9CUL - chains M and K of the 26 polymer chains in the assembly; structure by electron microscopy, 3.60 A resolution.

[Chain M (and K)]
Protein: Major capsid protein
Source organism: Pectobacterium phage phiTE
Notes: chain K of this document is another copy of the same molecule, construct and numbering; everything in this record applies to it too
UniProt: K9L3X8 (K9L3X8_9CAUD); residue numbers follow UniProt; this construct covers 1-332
Chain sequence (332 residues; each row starts with the number of its first residue):
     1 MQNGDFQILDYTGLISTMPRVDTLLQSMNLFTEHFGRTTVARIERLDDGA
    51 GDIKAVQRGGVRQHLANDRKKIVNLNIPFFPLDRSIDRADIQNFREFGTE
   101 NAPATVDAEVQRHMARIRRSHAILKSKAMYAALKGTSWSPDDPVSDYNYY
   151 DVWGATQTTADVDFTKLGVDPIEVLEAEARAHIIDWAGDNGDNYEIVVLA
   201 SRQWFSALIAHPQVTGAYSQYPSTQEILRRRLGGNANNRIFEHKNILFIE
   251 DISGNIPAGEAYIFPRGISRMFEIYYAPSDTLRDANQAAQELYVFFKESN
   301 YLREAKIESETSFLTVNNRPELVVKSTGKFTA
Disordered / not traced: 1, 233-234, 331-332 (chain K: 331-332)

[How chain M and chain K interact]
Residue-residue contacts - 25 pairs, chain M then chain K:
  Arg37(M) with Pro103(K)
  Thr38(M) with Asn93(K)
  Thr39(M) with Gln92(K); Asn93(K), hydrogen bond
  Arg42(M) with Gln2(K)
  Asp280(M) with Arg88(K); Arg303(K), hydrogen bond (backbone-side chain)
  Thr281(M) with Leu302(K); Arg303(K), hydrogen bond
  Leu282(M) with Asp87(K); Arg88(K); Ile91(K); Leu302(K), hydrogen bond (backbone-backbone); Glu304(K); Ala305(K), hydrophobic
  Arg283(M) with Leu302(K)
  Ala285(M) with Ile91(K); Gln92(K), hydrogen bond (backbone-side chain)
  Asn286(M) with Ile91(K), hydrogen bond (side chain-backbone); Gln92(K), hydrogen bond (side chain-backbone); Asn93(K); Pro103(K)
  Lys297(M) with Tyr301(K)
  Glu308(M) with Arg303(K), salt bridge
  Glu310(M) with Arg303(K), salt bridge
Also at the interface, not in a pair above, chain M (16 interface residues in all): Ile72, Ser279, Phe295
Also at the interface, not in a pair above, chain K (15 interface residues in all): Phe6, Asn101, Val106

[In short]
Chain M and chain K form an interface of 16 and 15 residues respectively; the contacts include 7 hydrogen
bonds and 2 salt bridges. Among the polar pairs are Glu308(M)-Arg303(K), Glu310(M)-Arg303(K) and
Thr39(M)-Asn93(K).
Both chains are Major capsid protein (Pectobacterium phage phiTE). Entry 9CUL (Bacteriophage PhiTE mature
capsid) was determined by electron microscopy, deposited together with 9CB9, 9CBA, 9CC7, 9CUY and 9MJN.
